Entry 4CPH (X-ray diffraction, 1.64 A resolution); this record covers chains A and D of the 4 polymer chains in the assembly.

== Chain A (and D) ==
Name: Streptavidin
From: Streptomyces avidinii
Notes: chain D of this document is another copy of the same molecule, construct and numbering; everything in this record applies to it too
UniProt: P22629 (SAV_STRAV); residues 13-139 here correspond to UniProt positions 37-163 (UniProt number = residue number + 24)
Amino-acid sequence (127 residues; each row starts with the number of its first residue):
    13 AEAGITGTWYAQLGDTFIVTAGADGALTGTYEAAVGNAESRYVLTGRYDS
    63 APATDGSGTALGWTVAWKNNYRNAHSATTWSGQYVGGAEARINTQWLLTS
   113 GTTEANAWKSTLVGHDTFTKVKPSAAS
Disordered / not traced: 13-15, 47-48, 136-139 (chain D: 13-15, 47, 135-139)
Differences from the reference sequence: engineered mutation A23 (Asn47 in P22629), D27 (Ser51 in P22629), A45 (Ser69 in P22629)
Swiss-Prot annotation at these positions:
  - motif: R59 to D61 (Cell attachment site)
  - binding site (biotin): Y43, Y54, W92, W108, W120

== Chain A / chain D interface ==
Residue-residue contacts (7):
  Q107(A) - V125(D)
  Q107(A) - G126(D)
  Q107(A) - H127(D)
  V125(A) - Q107(D)  hydrogen bond (backbone-side chain)
  G126(A) - Q107(D)
  H127(A) - Q107(D)
  H127(A) - H127(D)

== In short ==
Chain A and chain D each contribute 4 residues to their interface; the contacts include 1 hydrogen bond. The
hydrogen-bonded pair is V125(A)-Q107(D). Curated annotation (UniProt) lists 5 biotin-binding residues on chain
A.
Chain A and chain D are both Streptavidin (Streptomyces avidinii); the structure, trans-divalent streptavidin
with love-hate ligand 4, was determined by X-ray diffraction together with 4CPE, 4CPF and 4CPI from the same
study.
